8BPA - chains A and C of the 4 polymer chains in the assembly; structure by electron microscopy, 3.70 A resolution.

# Chain A
Name: Isoform 2 of Paired amphipathic helix protein Sin3b
From: Homo sapiens
UniProt: O75182 (SIN3B_HUMAN), isoform O75182-2; residues 1-1130 here = UniProt positions 1-1130
Amino-acid sequence (1130 residues; each row starts with the number of its first residue):
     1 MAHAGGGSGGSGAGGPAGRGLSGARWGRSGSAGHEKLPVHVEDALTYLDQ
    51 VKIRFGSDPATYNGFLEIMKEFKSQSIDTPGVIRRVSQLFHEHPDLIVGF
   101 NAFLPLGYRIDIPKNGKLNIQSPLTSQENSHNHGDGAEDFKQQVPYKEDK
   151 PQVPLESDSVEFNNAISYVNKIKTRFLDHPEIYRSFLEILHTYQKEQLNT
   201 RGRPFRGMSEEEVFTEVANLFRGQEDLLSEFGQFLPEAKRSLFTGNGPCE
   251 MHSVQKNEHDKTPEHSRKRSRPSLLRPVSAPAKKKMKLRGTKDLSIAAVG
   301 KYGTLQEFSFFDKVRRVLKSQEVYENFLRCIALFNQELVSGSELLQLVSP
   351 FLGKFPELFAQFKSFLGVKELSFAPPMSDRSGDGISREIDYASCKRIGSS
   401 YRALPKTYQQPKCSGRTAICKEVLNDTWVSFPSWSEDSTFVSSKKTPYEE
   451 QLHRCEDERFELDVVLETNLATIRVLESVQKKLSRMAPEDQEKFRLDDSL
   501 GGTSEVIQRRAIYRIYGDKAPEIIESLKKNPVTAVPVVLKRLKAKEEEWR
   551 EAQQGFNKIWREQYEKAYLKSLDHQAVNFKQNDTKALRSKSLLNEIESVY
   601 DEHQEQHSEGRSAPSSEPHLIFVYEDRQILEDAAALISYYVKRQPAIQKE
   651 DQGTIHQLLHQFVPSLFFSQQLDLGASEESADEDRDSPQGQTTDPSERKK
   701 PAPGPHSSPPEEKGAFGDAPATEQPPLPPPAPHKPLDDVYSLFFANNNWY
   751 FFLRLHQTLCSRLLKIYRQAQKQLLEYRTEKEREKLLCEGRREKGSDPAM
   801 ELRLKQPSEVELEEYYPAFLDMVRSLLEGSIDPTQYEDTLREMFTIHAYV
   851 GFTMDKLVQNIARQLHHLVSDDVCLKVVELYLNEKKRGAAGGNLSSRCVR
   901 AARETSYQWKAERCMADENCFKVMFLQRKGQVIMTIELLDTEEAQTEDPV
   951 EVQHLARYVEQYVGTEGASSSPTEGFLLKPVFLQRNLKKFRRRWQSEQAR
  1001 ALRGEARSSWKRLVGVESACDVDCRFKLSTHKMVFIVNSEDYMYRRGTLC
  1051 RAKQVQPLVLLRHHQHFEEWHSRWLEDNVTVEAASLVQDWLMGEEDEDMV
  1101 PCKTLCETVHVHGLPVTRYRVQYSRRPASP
Disordered / not traced: 1-303, 368-393, 671-736, 794-801, 940-1130
Reported in the primary citation:
  - mutagenesis - E456R/D457R/E461R: decreased catalytic activity
  - mutagenesis - E436A/D437A: abolished catalytic activity on deacetylate H3K27 from a nucleosome

# Chain C
Name: PHD finger protein 12
From: Homo sapiens
UniProt: Q96QT6 (PHF12_HUMAN); numbering as in UniProt (aligned over 1-1004)
Amino-acid sequence (1004 residues; numbered 1 to 1004; the number before each row is that of its first residue):
     1 MWEKMETKTIVYDLDTSGGLMEQIQALLAPPKTDEAEKRSRKPEKEPRRS
    51 GRATNHDSCDSCKEGGDLLCCDHCPAAFHLQCCNPPLSEEMLPPGEWMCH
   101 RCTVRRKKREQKKELGHVNGLVDKSGKRTTSPSSDTDLLDRSASKTELKA
   151 IAHARILERRASRPGTPTSSASTETPTSEQNDVDEDIIDVDEEPVAAEPD
   201 YVQPQLRRPFELLIAAAMERNPTQFQLPNELTCTTALPGSSKRRRKEETT
   251 GKNVKKTQHELDHNGLVPLPVKVCFTCNRSCRVAPLIQCDYCPLLFHMDC
   301 LEPPLTAMPLGRWMCPNHIEHVVLNQKNMTLSNRCQVFDRFQDTVSQHVV
   351 KVDFLNRIHKKHPPNRRVLQSVKRRSLKVPDAIKSQYQFPPPLIAPAAIR
   401 DGELICNGIPEESQMHLLNSEHLATQAEQQEWLCSVVALQCSILKHLSAK
   451 QMPSHWDSEQTEKADIKPVIVTDSSVTTSLQTADKTPTPSHYPLSCPSGI
   501 STQNSLSCSPPHQSPALEDIGCSSCAEKSKKTPCGTANGPVNTEVKANGP
   551 HLYSSPTDSTDPRRLPGANTPLPGLSHRQGWPRPLTPPAAGGLQNHTVGI
   601 IVKTENATGPSSCPQRSLVPVPSLPPSIPSSCASIENTSTLQRKTVQSQI
   651 GPPLTDSRPLGSPPNATRVLTPPQAAGDGILATTANQRFSSPAPSSDGKV
   701 SPGTLSIGSALTVPSFPANSTAMVDLTNSLRAFMDVNGEIEINMLDEKLI
   751 KFLALQRIHQLFPSRVQPSPGSVGTHQLASGGHHIEVQRKEVQARAVFYP
   801 LLGLGGAVNMCYRTLYIGTGADMDVCLTNYGHCNYVSGKHACIFYDENTK
   851 HYELLNYSEHGTTVDNVLYSCDFSEKTPPTPPSSIVAKVQSVIRRRRHQK
   901 QDEEPSEEAAMMSSQAQGPQRRPCNCKASSSSLIGGSGAGWEGTALLHHG
   951 SYIKLGCLQFVFSITEFATKQPKGDASLLQDGVLAEKLSLKPHQGPVLRS
  1001 NSVP
Disordered / not traced: 1-16, 35-56, 113-203, 235-256, 365-1004
Ion coordination: Zn2+ site 1: Cys59, Cys62, His79, Cys82; Zn2+ site 2: Cys71, Cys74, Cys99, Cys102; Zn2+ site 3: Cys274, Cys277, His297, Cys300; Zn2+ site 4: Cys289, Cys292, Cys315, His318

# Interface between chain A and chain C
Contacting residue pairs (84; chain A residue first):
  Glu307(A) - Asn356(C)
  Glu307(A) - His359(C)  salt bridge
  Phe311(A) - Val352(C)  hydrophobic
  Phe311(A) - Leu355(C)  hydrophobic
  Glu322(A) - Cys292(C)
  Glu322(A) - Pro293(C)
  Glu322(A) - Leu294(C)
  Val323(A) - Leu294(C)  hydrophobic
  Val323(A) - Asn317(C)
  Tyr324(A) - Lys351(C)  hydrogen bond
  Asn326(A) - His318(C)  hydrogen bond
  Asn326(A) - Ile319(C)
  Leu328(A) - Gln347(C)
  Leu328(A) - Lys351(C)
  Arg329(A) - Phe341(C)  hydrogen bond (side chain-backbone)
  Arg329(A) - Thr344(C)  hydrogen bond (side chain-backbone)
  Arg329(A) - Gln347(C)
  Cys330(A) - Ile319(C)  hydrophobic
  Ile331(A) - Lys351(C)
  Ile331(A) - Leu355(C)  hydrophobic
  Leu333(A) - Phe341(C)  hydrophobic
  Phe334(A) - Ile358(C)  hydrophobic
  Asn335(A) - Phe354(C)
  Asn335(A) - Ile358(C)
  Glu343(A) - Val322(C)
  Leu347(A) - Ile319(C)  hydrophobic
  Leu347(A) - Val322(C)  hydrophobic
  Pro350(A) - Phe275(C)
  Pro350(A) - Pro316(C)
  Pro350(A) - Asn317(C)
  Phe351(A) - Phe275(C)
  Phe351(A) - Asn317(C)  hydrogen bond (backbone-side chain)
  Phe351(A) - Ile319(C)  hydrophobic
  Lys354(A) - Phe275(C)
  Lys354(A) - Thr276(C)
  Phe365(A) - Leu355(C)
  Phe365(A) - His359(C)
  Lys395(A) - Lys327(C)
  Lys395(A) - Asn328(C)
  Arg396(A) - Lys327(C)
  Glu458(A) - Leu20(C)  hydrogen bond (side chain-backbone)
  Glu458(A) - Met21(C)  hydrogen bond (side chain-backbone)
  Glu458(A) - Ile24(C)
  Glu461(A) - Met21(C)
  Glu461(A) - Gln25(C)  hydrogen bond
  Leu462(A) - Ile24(C)  hydrophobic
  Leu462(A) - Leu28(C)  hydrophobic
  Val465(A) - Leu28(C)  hydrophobic
  Arg514(A) - Leu28(C)
  Arg514(A) - Pro30(C)
  Ile515(A) - Pro31(C)
  Tyr516(A) - Pro31(C)
  Gly517(A) - Pro30(C)
  Gly517(A) - Pro31(C)
  Gly517(A) - Lys32(C)
  Asp518(A) - Lys32(C)
  Asp518(A) - Thr33(C)  hydrogen bond (side chain-backbone)
  Lys519(A) - Lys32(C)
  Glu548(A) - Leu27(C)
  Trp549(A) - Leu27(C)
  Trp549(A) - Leu28(C)
  Ala552(A) - Leu27(C)  hydrophobic
  Phe556(A) - Leu20(C)  hydrophobic
  Phe556(A) - Gln23(C)
  Phe556(A) - Leu27(C)  hydrophobic
  Lys585(A) - Asn264(C)
  Lys590(A) - Asn264(C)
  Ser591(A) - Leu266(C)
  Asn594(A) - Leu266(C)
  Asn594(A) - Val267(C)  hydrogen bond (side chain-backbone)
  Asn594(A) - Leu269(C)
  Glu595(A) - Arg282(C)
  Glu597(A) - Leu269(C)
  Ser598(A) - Val267(C)
  Asp601(A) - Leu269(C)
  Glu602(A) - Asn278(C)
  Glu602(A) - Arg279(C)
  Glu602(A) - Ser280(C)
  Glu602(A) - Arg282(C)  salt bridge
  Glu605(A) - Val271(C)
  Glu605(A) - Val273(C)
  Glu609(A) - Asn278(C)  hydrogen bond
  Arg611(A) - Phe275(C)  hydrogen bond (side chain-backbone)
  Arg611(A) - Asn278(C)  hydrogen bond
Also at the interface, not in a pair above, chain A (52 interface residues in all): Leu318, Glu325, Tyr513, Ile559, Trp560
Also at the interface, not in a pair above, chain C (46 interface residues in all): Val345, Ser346, His348

# Overview
The interface between chain A and chain C involves 52 residues on one side and 46 on the other; the contacts
include 13 hydrogen bonds and 2 salt bridges. Polar pairs include Glu307(A)-His359(C), Glu602(A)-Arg282(C) and
Tyr324(A)-Lys351(C). The paper reports that E456R/D457R/E461R of chain A reduce catalytic activity;
E436A/D437A of chain A abolish catalytic activity on deacetylate H3K27 from a nucleosome.
Here chain A is Isoform 2 of Paired amphipathic helix protein Sin3b and chain C is PHD finger protein 12, both
from Homo sapiens. Entry 8BPA (Cryo-EM structure of the human SIN3B histone deacetylase complex at 3.7
Angstrom) was determined by electron microscopy together with 8BPB, 8BPC and 8C60 from the same study.
